9LJ6 - chain A; structure by X-ray diffraction, 2.16 A resolution.

Chain A:
Name: Endocarditis and biofilm-associated pilus minor subunit EbpB
Organism: Enterococcus faecalis OG1RF
Amino-acid sequence (436 residues; row label = number of the first residue in the row):
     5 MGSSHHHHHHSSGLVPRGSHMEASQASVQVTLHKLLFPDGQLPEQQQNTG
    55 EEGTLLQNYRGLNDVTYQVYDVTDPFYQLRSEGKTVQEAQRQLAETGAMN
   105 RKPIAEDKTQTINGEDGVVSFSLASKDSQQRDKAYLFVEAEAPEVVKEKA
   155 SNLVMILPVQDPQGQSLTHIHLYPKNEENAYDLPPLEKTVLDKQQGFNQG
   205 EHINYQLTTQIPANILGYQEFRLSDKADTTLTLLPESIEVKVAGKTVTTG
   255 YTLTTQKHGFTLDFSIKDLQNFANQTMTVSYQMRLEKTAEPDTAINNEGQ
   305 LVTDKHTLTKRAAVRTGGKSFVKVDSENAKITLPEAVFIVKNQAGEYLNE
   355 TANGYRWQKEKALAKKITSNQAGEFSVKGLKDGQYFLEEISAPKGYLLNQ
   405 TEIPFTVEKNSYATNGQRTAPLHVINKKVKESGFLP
Unresolved in the structure: 5-186, 434-440
Ion coordination: Na+ site 1: Phe-225, Asp-267, Phe-268; Na+ site 2: Ser-324, Tyr-416, Thr-423

Summary:
Phe-225, Asp-267 and Phe-268 coordinate Na+ site 1. The Na+ site 2 is built by Ser-324, Tyr-416 and Thr-423.
Chain A is Endocarditis and biofilm-associated pilus minor subunit EbpB (Enterococcus faecalis OG1RF); the
structure, Crystal Structure of C-terminal rigid fragment containing middle and C-terminal domains of the
Basal pilin EbpB ..., was determined by X-ray diffraction (same publication as 9LKS, 9LLW, 9LR7, 9LTY and
9M00).
